Entry 2QKA (X-ray diffraction, 2.20 A resolution); this record covers chains A and C.

# Chain A (and C)
Name: Superoxide dismutase [Mn]
Organism: Homo sapiens
Notes: EC 1.15.1.1; chain C of this document is another copy of the same molecule, construct and numbering; everything in this record applies to it too
UniProt: P04179 (SODM_HUMAN); residues 1-196 here correspond to UniProt positions 25-220 (UniProt number = residue number + 24)
Chain sequence (196 residues; numbered 1 to 196; the number before each row is that of its first residue):
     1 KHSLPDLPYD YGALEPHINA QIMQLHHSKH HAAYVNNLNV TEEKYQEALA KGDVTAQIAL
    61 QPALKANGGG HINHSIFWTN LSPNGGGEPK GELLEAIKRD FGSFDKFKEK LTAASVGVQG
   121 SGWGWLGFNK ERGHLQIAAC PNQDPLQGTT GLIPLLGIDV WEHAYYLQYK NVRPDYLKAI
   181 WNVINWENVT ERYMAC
Sequence notes: engineered mutation Ala66 (Phe90 in P04179)
Small-molecule neighbours: Mn2+ (MN): His26, His74, Trp123, Asp159, His163
UniProt features mapped onto this chain:
  - binding site (Mn(2+)): His26, His74, Asp159, His163
  - modified residue: Tyr34 (3'-nitrotyrosine), Lys44 (N6-acetyllysine), Lys51 (N6-acetyllysine), Lys90 (N6-acetyllysine), Lys98 (N6-acetyllysine), Lys106 (N6-acetyllysine), Lys178 (N6-acetyllysine)

# Chain A / chain C interface
Contacting residue pairs (39; chain A residue first):
  Lys1(A) with Leu49(C), hydrogen bond (side chain-backbone); Gly52(C)
  His2(A) with Gly52(C); Val54(C)
  Glu42(A) with Gln57(C), hydrogen bond
  Tyr45(A) with Tyr45(C), hydrophobic; Leu64(C)
  Gln46(A) with Gln46(C); Leu49(C)
  Leu49(A) with Lys1(C), hydrogen bond (backbone-side chain); Gln46(C); Leu49(C), hydrophobic
  Gly52(A) with Lys1(C); His2(C)
  Val54(A) with His2(C); Glu42(C); Gly68(C); Ile72(C), hydrophobic
  Thr55(A) with Ile72(C); Gln147(C)
  Gln57(A) with Glu42(C), hydrogen bond; Leu64(C)
  Ile58(A) with Leu64(C), hydrophobic; Pro145(C), hydrophobic
  Ala59(A) with Gly148(C)
  Gln61(A) with Gln61(C), hydrogen bond (backbone-side chain); Leu64(C)
  Leu64(A) with Tyr45(C); Gln57(C); Ile58(C), hydrophobic
  Lys65(A) with Ile58(C); Gln61(C)
  Gly68(A) with Val54(C)
  Ile72(A) with Val54(C), hydrophobic; Thr55(C)
  Pro145(A) with Ile58(C), hydrophobic
  Gln147(A) with Thr55(C)
  Gly148(A) with Thr55(C); Ala59(C)
Also at the interface, not in a pair above, chain A (23 interface residues in all): Leu38, Gly69, Thr149
Also at the interface, not in a pair above, chain C (24 interface residues in all): Leu38, Ala50, Lys65, Gly69, Thr149

# Overview
Chain A and chain C form an interface of 23 and 24 residues respectively, with 5 hydrogen bonds. Polar pairs
include Lys1(A)-Leu49(C), Glu42(A)-Gln57(C) and Gln61(A)-Gln61(C). Chain A binds Mn2+. Curated annotation
(UniProt) lists 4 Mn2+-binding residues on chain A.
Chain A and chain C are both Superoxide dismutase [Mn] (Homo sapiens); the structure, Structural and Kinetic
Study of the Differences between Human and E.coli Manganese Superoxide Dismutases, was determined by X-ray
diffraction (same publication as 2QKC).
